4JRX - chains A and D of the 5 polymer chains in the assembly; structure by X-ray diffraction, 2.30 A resolution.

[Chain A]
Name: MHC class I antigen
From: Homo sapiens
UniProt: C5MK56 (C5MK56_HUMAN); residues 1-276 here correspond to UniProt positions 25-300 (UniProt number = residue number + 24)
Sequence (276 residues; row label = number of the first residue in the row):
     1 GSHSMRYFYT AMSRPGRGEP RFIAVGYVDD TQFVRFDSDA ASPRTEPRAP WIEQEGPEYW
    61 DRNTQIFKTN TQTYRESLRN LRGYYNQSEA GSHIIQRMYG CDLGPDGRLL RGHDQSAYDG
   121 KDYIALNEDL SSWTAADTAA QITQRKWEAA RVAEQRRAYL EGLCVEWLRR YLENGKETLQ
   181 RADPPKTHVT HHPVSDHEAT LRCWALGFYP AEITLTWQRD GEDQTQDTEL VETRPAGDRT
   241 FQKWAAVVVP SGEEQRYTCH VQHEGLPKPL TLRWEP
Disulfide bonds: C101-C164, C203-C259
Metal / ion sites: Na+: R14, G16, G18
Reported in the primary citation:
  - mutagenesis - I66A (Tm change 10 degC): decreased stability
  - mutagenesis - I66A: decreased binding to SB47
  - mutagenesis - R151A, Q155A: unchanged binding to SB47 TCR
  - mutagenesis - I66A, R151A, Q155A: decreased binding to SB27 TCR

[Chain D]
Name: CA5 TCR alpha chain
From: Homo sapiens
Sequence (204 residues; each row starts with the number of its first residue; note: 16 numbers in that range are skipped by the numbering (no residue carries them; nothing is unmodelled there)):
     2 QKVTQAQTEI SVVEKEDVTL DCVYETRDT
    36 TYYLFWYKQP PSGELVFLIR RNSF
    62 DEQNEIS
    74 GRYSWNFQ
    83 KSTSSFNFTI TASQVVDSAV YFCALSGFYN T
   117 DKLIFGTGTR LQVFPNIQNP DPAVYQLRDS KSSDKSVCLF TDFDSQTNVS QSKDSDVYIT
   177 DKCVLDMRSM DFKSNSAVAW SNKSDFACAN AFNNSIIPQD TFFPS
Disulfide bonds: C23-C105
Metal / ion sites: Na+: Q6, Q8, T123, G124

[Chain A / chain D interface]
Residue-residue contacts (14):
  E154(A) - N57(D)  hydrogen bond
  E154(A) - F59(D)
  Q155(A) - F110(D)  hydrogen bond (side chain-backbone)
  Q155(A) - Y111(D)
  R157(A) - F59(D)
  A158(A) - T36(D)  hydrogen bond (backbone-side chain)
  A158(A) - F59(D)
  A158(A) - F110(D)  hydrophobic
  A158(A) - Y111(D)
  Y159(A) - Y111(D)  hydrogen bond (backbone-side chain)
  E161(A) - F59(D)
  G162(A) - T36(D)
  L163(A) - Y111(D)  hydrophobic
  E166(A) - T30(D)  hydrogen bond
Also at the interface, not in a pair above, chain A (11 interface residues in all): R62, R151
Also at the interface, not in a pair above, chain D (8 interface residues in all): R55, T113
From the paper, about this interface:
  - interface residues, chain A: Q155(A), R157(A), A158(A), G162(A)

[In short]
11 residues of chain A face 8 of chain D across their interface, with 5 hydrogen bonds. Among the polar pairs
are E154(A)-N57(D), Q155(A)-F110(D) and A158(A)-T36(D). The paper reports that I66A, R151A and Q155A of chain
A reduce binding to SB27 TCR; interface residues Q155(A), R157(A) and A158(A) among others.
Chain A is MHC class I antigen and chain D is CA5 TCR alpha chain, both from Homo sapiens; the structure,
Crystal Structure of CA5 TCR-HLA B*3505-LPEP complex, was determined by X-ray diffraction (same publication as
4JRY).
